PDB entry 6LKK | X-ray diffraction, 1.50 A resolution | chain A

== Chain A ==
Name: ABC transporter, solute-binding protein
Organism: Staphylococcus aureus
Reference sequence: X5DVD1 (X5DVD1_STAAU); residues 29-322 here = UniProt positions 29-322
Amino-acid sequence (294 residues; each row starts with the number of its first residue):
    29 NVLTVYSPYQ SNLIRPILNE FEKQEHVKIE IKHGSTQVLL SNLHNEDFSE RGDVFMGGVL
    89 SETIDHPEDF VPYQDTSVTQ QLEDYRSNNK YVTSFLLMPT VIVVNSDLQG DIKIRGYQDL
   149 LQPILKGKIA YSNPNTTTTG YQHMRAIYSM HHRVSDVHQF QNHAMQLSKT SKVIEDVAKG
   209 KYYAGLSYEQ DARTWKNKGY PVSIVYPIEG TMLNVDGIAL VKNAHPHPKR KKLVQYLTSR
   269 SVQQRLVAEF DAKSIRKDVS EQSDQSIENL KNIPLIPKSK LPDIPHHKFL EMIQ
Ligand contacts: 6-O-phosphono-alpha-D-glucopyranose (G6P): Pro36, Tyr37, Ser63, Thr64, Gly85, Gly86, Met126, Thr164, Thr165, Thr166, Thr167, Thr198, Tyr216, Asn242, Asp244
Reported in the primary citation:
  - binding site for 6-O-phosphono-alpha-D-glucopyranose: Tyr37, Thr64, Gly86, Thr166, Thr167, Thr198, Tyr216, Asn242, Asp244
  - mutagenesis - T64A: decreased binding to 6-O-phosphono-alpha-D-glucopyranose
  - mutagenesis - T64A: decreased growth in response to 6-O-phosphono-alpha-D-glucopyranose
  - specificity-determining residues: Tyr216 (proposed by the authors, not directly observed)
  - mutagenesis - R43A, E50A: abolished growth

== In short ==
Ligands of chain A: 6-O-phosphono-alpha-D-glucopyranose. From the paper: a binding site for
6-O-phosphono-alpha-D-glucopyranose at Tyr37, Thr64 and Gly86 among others; R43A and E50A abolish growth.
Chain A is ABC transporter, solute-binding protein (Staphylococcus aureus); the structure, Two-component
system protein mediate signal transduction, was determined by X-ray diffraction together with 6LKH, 6LKG,
6LKI, 6LKJ and 6LKL from the same study.
